Entry 1KDP (X-ray diffraction, 2.30 A resolution); this record covers chain A.

== Chain A ==
Protein: Cytidylate kinase
Source organism: Escherichia coli
Notes: EC 2.7.4.14
Reference sequence: P0A6I0 (KCY_ECOLI); residues 1-227 here = UniProt positions 1-227
Chain sequence (227 residues; numbered 1 to 227; the number before each row is that of its first residue):
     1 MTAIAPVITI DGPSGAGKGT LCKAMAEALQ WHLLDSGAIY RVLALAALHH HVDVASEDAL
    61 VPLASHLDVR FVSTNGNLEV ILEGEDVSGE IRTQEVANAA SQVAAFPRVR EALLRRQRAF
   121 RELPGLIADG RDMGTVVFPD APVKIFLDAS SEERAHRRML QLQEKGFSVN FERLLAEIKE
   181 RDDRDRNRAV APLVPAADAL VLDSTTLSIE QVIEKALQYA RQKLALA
Not modelled in the structure: 1-2, 226-227
Small-molecule neighbours: 2'-deoxycytidine-5'-monophosphate (DCM): Ser36, Gly37, Ala38, Tyr40, Arg41, Arg92, Ala100, Ser101, Ala104, Arg110, Gly130, Arg131, Asp132, Met133, Arg181, Asp185, Arg188

== Overview ==
Ligands of chain A: 2'-deoxycytidine-5'-monophosphate.
Chain A is Cytidylate kinase (Escherichia coli); the structure, Cytidine monophosphate kinase from E. coli in
complex with 2'-deoxy-cytidine monophosphate, was determined by X-ray diffraction, deposited together with
1KDO, 1KDR and 1KDT.
